PDB entry 5K7W | X-ray diffraction, 1.65 A resolution | chains A and B

== Chain A ==
Name: N6-adenosine-methyltransferase 70 kDa subunit
Organism: Homo sapiens
Notes: EC 2.1.1.62; fragment: Catalytic domain residues 357-580
UniProtKB: Q86U44 (MTA70_HUMAN); residues 357-580 here = UniProt positions 357-580
Amino-acid sequence (225 residues; row label = number of the first residue in the row):
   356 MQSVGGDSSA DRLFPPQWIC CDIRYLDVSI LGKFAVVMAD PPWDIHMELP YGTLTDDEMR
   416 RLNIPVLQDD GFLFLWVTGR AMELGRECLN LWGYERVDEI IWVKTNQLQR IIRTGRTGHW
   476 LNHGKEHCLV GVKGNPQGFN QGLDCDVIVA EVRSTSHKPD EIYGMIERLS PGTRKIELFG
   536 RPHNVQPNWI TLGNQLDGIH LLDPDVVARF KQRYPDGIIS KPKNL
Not modelled in the structure: 356-367, 573-580
Construct notes: initiating methionine (356)
Ligand contacts: S-adenosylhomocysteine (SAH): Cys376, Asp377, Ile378, Arg379, Asp395, Pro397, Leu409, Thr510, Ser511, His512, Lys513, Glu532, Phe534, Arg536, His538, Asn539, Gly548, Asn549, Gln550
Swiss-Prot annotation at these positions:
  - region: Pro396 to Thr410 (Gate loop 1), Glu450 to Glu454 (Interaction with METTL14), Gln462 to Gly479 (Interphase loop), Gln464 to Lys480 (Interaction with METTL14), Arg465 to His478 (Positively charged region required for RNA-binding), Val507 to Asp515 (Gate loop 2)
  - binding site (S-adenosyl-L-methionine): Asp377, Ile378, Asp395, Lys513, Arg536 to Asn539, Asn549, Gln550
  - site (Interaction with METTL14): Glu438, Arg441
  - natural variant: Tyr406 (Y406C: Found in patients with large intestine cancer; uncertain significance)
  - mutagenesis: Asp377 (D377A: Abolishes methyltransferase activity), Asp395 to Trp398 (Loss of function. Abolishes ability to regulate primary miRNA processing. Does not affect ability to promote mRNA translation. Abolishes formation of m6A at DNA damage sites), Asp395 (D395A: Abolishes methyltransferase activity), Tyr406 (Y406A: Strong reduction in methyltransferase activity), Gln462 to Gly479 (Impaired RNA-binding and methyltransferase activities), Trp475 (W475A: Decreased methyltransferase activity), Asn477 (N477A: Decreased methyltransferase activity), Glu532 (E532A: Abolishes methyltransferase activity), Arg536 (R536A: Slight reduction in methyltransferase activity), His538 (H538A: Slight reduction in methyltransferase activity), Asn539 (N539A: Abolishes methyltransferase activity), Asn549 (N549A: Slight reduction in methyltransferase activity. Strong reduction in methyltransferase activity; when associated with A-550), 1 further mutagenesis entry in UniProt
Reported in the primary citation:
  - mutagenesis - D395A: abolished catalytic activity
  - mutagenesis - F429A: decreased expression with N6-adenosine-methyltransferase subunit METTL14 (chain B)
  - mutagenesis - W475A, N477A: decreased catalytic activity
  - disease-associated variants - Y406C: abolished catalytic activity

== Chain B ==
Name: N6-adenosine-methyltransferase subunit METTL14
Organism: Homo sapiens
Notes: EC 2.1.1.62; fragment: Catalytic domain residues 111-456
UniProtKB: Q9HCE5 (MET14_HUMAN); numbering as in UniProt (aligned over 111-456)
Amino-acid sequence (349 residues; numbered 108 to 456; the number before each row is that of its first residue):
   108 GSGQSLNPHN DYCQHFVDTG HRPQNFIRDV GLADRFEEYP KLRELIRLKD ELIAKSNTPP
   168 MYLQADIEAF DIRELTPKFD VILLEPPLEE YYRETGITAN EKCWTWDDIM KLEIDEIAAP
   228 RSFIFLWCGS GEGLDLGRVC LRKWGYRRCE DICWIKTNKN NPGKTKTLDP KAVFQRTKEH
   288 CLMGIKGTVK RSTDGDFIHA NVDIDLIITE EPEIGNIEKP VEIFHIIEHF CLGRRRLHLF
   348 GRDSTIRPGW LTVGPTLTNS NYNAETYASY FSAPNSYLTG CTEEIERLRP KSPPPKSKSD
   408 RGGGAPRGGG RGGTSAGRGR ERNRSNFRGE RGGFRGGRGG AHRGGFPPR
Not modelled in the structure: 108-115, 400-456
Construct notes: expression tag (108-110)
Swiss-Prot annotation at these positions:
  - region: Arg135, Asp136 (Interaction with METTL3), Ser237, Gly238 (Interaction with METTL3), Arg245 to Arg254 (Positively charged region required for RNA-binding), Arg255 to Asp258 (Interaction with METTL3), Lys278 to His287 (Interaction with METTL3), Lys297, Arg298 (Positively charged region required for RNA-binding), Asn308 to Asp312 (Interaction with METTL3)
  - site (Interaction with METTL3): Tyr146, Asp242, Arg245, Arg298, Ser399
  - modified residue: Ser399 (Phosphoserine)
  - mutagenesis: Asp173 (D173A: Little or no effect on S-adenosyl-L-methionine-binding or methyltransferase activity; when associated with A-192), Glu192 (E192A: Little or no effect on methyltransferase activity. Little or no effect on S-adenosyl-L-methionine-binding or methyltransferase activity; when associated with A-173), Tyr198 (Y198A: Does not affect methyltransferase activity of the heterodimer complex formed with METTL3), Arg245 (R245E: Reduced RNA-binding. Reduced RNA-binding; when associated with E-255), Arg254 to Arg255 (Strongly reduced methyltransferase activity of the heterodimer complex formed with METTL3), Arg255 (R255E: Reduced RNA-binding; when associated with E-245), Lys297 to Arg298 (Reduced RNA-binding), Arg298 (R298P: Strongly decreased methyltransferase activity of the heterodimer complex formed with METTL3, probably due to reduced RNA-binding), Asp312 (D312A: Decreased methyltransferase activity of the heterodimer complex formed with METTL3), Cys338 (C338A: Does not affect methyltransferase activity of the heterodimer complex formed with METTL3), Pro362 to Thr363 (Little or no effect on methyltransferase activity of the heterodimer complex formed with METTL3), Ser399 (S399A/E: Does not affect interaction with METTL3)
Reported in the primary citation:
  - mutagenesis - E192A: unchanged catalytic activity
  - mutagenesis - D312A: decreased catalytic activity
  - disease-associated variants - R298P: decreased catalytic activity
  - specificity-determining residues: Arg298

== Interface between chain A and chain B ==
Residue-residue contacts (118; chain A residue first):
  Phe427(A) - Val280(B)  hydrophobic
  Phe429(A) - Phe281(B)  hydrophobic
  Gly434(A) - Arg255(B)  hydrogen bond (backbone-side chain)
  Met437(A) - Arg245(B)
  Met437(A) - Arg255(B)
  Glu438(A) - Arg245(B)  salt bridge
  Glu438(A) - Arg255(B)  salt bridge
  Arg441(A) - Leu241(B)
  Arg441(A) - Asp242(B)  salt bridge
  Arg441(A) - Arg245(B)
  Glu450(A) - Lys278(B)
  Arg451(A) - Gly238(B)  hydrogen bond (side chain-backbone)
  Arg451(A) - Leu241(B)
  Arg451(A) - Asp242(B)  salt bridge
  Val452(A) - Lys278(B)
  Val452(A) - Ala279(B)
  Val452(A) - Val280(B)  hydrophobic
  Val452(A) - Arg283(B)  hydrogen bond (backbone-side chain)
  Asp453(A) - Ala279(B)
  Asp453(A) - Val280(B)  hydrogen bond (side chain-backbone)
  Asp453(A) - Phe281(B)  hydrogen bond (side chain-backbone)
  Asp453(A) - Arg283(B)  salt bridge
  Glu454(A) - Leu241(B)
  Glu454(A) - Lys285(B)  hydrogen bond (backbone-side chain)
  Ile455(A) - Phe281(B)  hydrophobic
  Ile456(A) - Cys260(B)  hydrophobic
  Ile456(A) - Ile262(B)  hydrophobic
  Ile456(A) - Lys285(B)
  Val458(A) - Ile134(B)  hydrophobic
  Val458(A) - Ile262(B)  hydrophobic
  Val458(A) - Leu313(B)  hydrophobic
  Leu463(A) - Arg135(B)
  Gln464(A) - Tyr119(B)
  Gln464(A) - Phe133(B)
  Gln464(A) - Ile134(B)
  Gln464(A) - Arg135(B)  hydrogen bond (backbone-backbone)
  Arg465(A) - Arg135(B)
  Arg465(A) - Asp136(B)  salt bridge
  Ile466(A) - Ile134(B)  hydrophobic
  Ile466(A) - Ile311(B)  hydrophobic
  Ile466(A) - Leu313(B)  hydrophobic
  Ile466(A) - Ile315(B)  hydrophobic
  Arg468(A) - Asp136(B)
  Arg468(A) - Val137(B)
  Arg468(A) - Arg142(B)
  Arg468(A) - Phe143(B)
  Arg468(A) - Ile311(B)
  Thr469(A) - Leu149(B)
  Gly470(A) - Asn308(B)
  Arg471(A) - Arg298(B)
  Arg471(A) - Asn308(B)
  Arg471(A) - Lys398(B)  hydrogen bond (side chain-backbone)
  Arg471(A) - Ser399(B)
  Thr472(A) - Asn308(B)
  Gly473(A) - Arg298(B)  hydrogen bond (backbone-side chain)
  Gly473(A) - Asn308(B)  hydrogen bond (backbone-side chain)
  His474(A) - Glu257(B)
  His474(A) - Arg298(B)  hydrogen bond (backbone-side chain)
  Trp475(A) - Cys256(B)
  Trp475(A) - Glu257(B)  hydrogen bond (backbone-side chain)
  Trp475(A) - Ile292(B)  hydrophobic
  Trp475(A) - Val296(B)
  Trp475(A) - Ile305(B)  hydrophobic
  Trp475(A) - Ala307(B)
  Trp475(A) - Asn308(B)  hydrogen bond (backbone-backbone)
  Trp475(A) - Phe337(B)
  Leu476(A) - Glu257(B)  hydrogen bond (backbone-side chain)
  Leu476(A) - Ile259(B)  hydrophobic
  Leu476(A) - Asn308(B)
  Leu476(A) - Asp310(B)
  Asn477(A) - Asn308(B)  hydrogen bond
  Asn477(A) - Asp310(B)  hydrogen bond (backbone-backbone)
  Asn477(A) - Ile311(B)
  Asn477(A) - Asp312(B)  hydrogen bond (backbone-backbone)
  His478(A) - Glu257(B)  salt bridge
  His478(A) - Asp312(B)
  Gly479(A) - Asp312(B)  hydrogen bond (backbone-side chain)
  Gly479(A) - Leu313(B)
  Lys480(A) - Asp258(B)  hydrogen bond (side chain-backbone)
  Lys480(A) - Cys260(B)
  Lys480(A) - Asp312(B)  salt bridge
  Lys480(A) - Leu313(B)
  His482(A) - Asp258(B)
  Gln496(A) - Lys273(B)
  Gln496(A) - Val280(B)
  Gly497(A) - Lys271(B)  hydrogen bond (backbone-side chain)
  Gly497(A) - Val280(B)  hydrogen bond (backbone-backbone)
  Leu498(A) - Phe123(B)
  Leu498(A) - Val124(B)
  Leu498(A) - Lys271(B)
  Asp499(A) - Cys120(B)
  Asp499(A) - Val124(B)
  Asp499(A) - Phe281(B)
  Asp499(A) - Gln282(B)  hydrogen bond (backbone-backbone)
  Cys500(A) - Phe123(B)  hydrophobic
  Cys500(A) - Arg129(B)
  Cys500(A) - Gln282(B)
  Cys500(A) - Thr284(B)
  Asp501(A) - Gln282(B)  hydrogen bond (backbone-backbone)
  Asp501(A) - Arg283(B)
  Asp501(A) - Thr284(B)  hydrogen bond (side chain-backbone)
  Asp501(A) - Lys285(B)  salt bridge
  Val502(A) - Pro130(B)
  Val502(A) - Gln131(B)
  Val502(A) - Thr284(B)
  Val504(A) - Tyr119(B)
  Val504(A) - Pro130(B)
  Val504(A) - Gln131(B)
  Val504(A) - Ile134(B)  hydrophobic
  Glu516(A) - Asn117(B)
  Glu516(A) - Asp118(B)
  Glu516(A) - Cys120(B)
  Met520(A) - Cys120(B)  hydrophobic
  Met520(A) - Phe281(B)  hydrophobic
  Arg523(A) - Cys120(B)
  Arg523(A) - Gln121(B)
  Arg523(A) - Val124(B)
  Leu524(A) - Val280(B)  hydrophobic
Interface residues without a listed pair, chain A (49 interface residues in all): Arg435, Ile467, Val485, Asn495, Ile503
Interface residues without a listed pair, chain B (59 interface residues in all): Glu239, Pro277, His287, Met290, Ile333, Pro397

== Overview ==
49 residues of chain A and 59 residues of chain B are in contact; the contacts include 24 hydrogen bonds and 9
salt bridges. Polar pairs include Glu438(A)-Arg245(B), Glu438(A)-Arg255(B) and Arg441(A)-Asp242(B). The paper
reports that D395A and Y406C of chain A abolish catalytic activity; the specificity determinant Arg298(B); 8
substitutions were tested in all.
Chain A is N6-adenosine-methyltransferase 70 kDa subunit and chain B is N6-adenosine-methyltransferase subunit
METTL14, both from Homo sapiens; the structure, Crystal structure of the catalytic domain of Mettl3/Mettl14
complex with SAH, was determined by X-ray diffraction.
